PDB entry 6HW7 | X-ray diffraction, 2.70 A resolution | chains R and S of the 28 polymer chains in the assembly

== Chain R ==
Protein: Proteasome subunit alpha type-5
From: Saccharomyces cerevisiae S288C
Notes: EC 3.4.25.1
UniProtKB: P32379 (PSA5_YEAST); residues -7 to 252 here correspond to UniProt positions 1-260 (UniProt number = residue number + 8)
Amino-acid sequence (260 residues; row label = number of the first residue in the row; numbers below 1 keep their minus sign (Met-7 is residue -7)):
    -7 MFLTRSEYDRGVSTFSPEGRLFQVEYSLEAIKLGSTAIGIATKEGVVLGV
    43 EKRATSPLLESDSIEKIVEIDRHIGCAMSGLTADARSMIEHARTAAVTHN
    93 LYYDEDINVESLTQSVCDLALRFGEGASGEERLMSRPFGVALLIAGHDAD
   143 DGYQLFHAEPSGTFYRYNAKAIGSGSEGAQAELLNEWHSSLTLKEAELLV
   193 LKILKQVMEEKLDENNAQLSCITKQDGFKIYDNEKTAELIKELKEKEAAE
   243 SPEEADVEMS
Disordered / not traced: -7 to 0, 118-124, 243-252

== Chain S ==
Protein: Proteasome subunit alpha type-6
From: Saccharomyces cerevisiae S288C
Notes: EC 3.4.25.1
UniProtKB: P40302 (PSA6_YEAST); residues 0-233 here correspond to UniProt positions 1-234 (UniProt number = residue number + 1)
Amino-acid sequence (234 residues; each row starts with the number of its first residue; numbering starts at 0):
     0 MFRNNYDGDTVTFSPTGRLFQVEYALEAIKQGSVTVGLRSNTHAVLVALK
    50 RNADELSSYQKKIIKCDEHMGLSLAGLAPDARVLSNYLRQQCNYSSLVFN
   100 RKLAVERAGHLLCDKAQKNTQSYGGRPYGVGLLIIGYDKSGAHLLEFQPS
   150 GNVTELYGTAIGARSQGAKTYLERTLDTFIKIDGNPDELIKAGVEAISQS
   200 LRDESLTVDNLSIAIVGKDTPFTIYDGEAVAKYI
Disordered / not traced: 0-2
Swiss-Prot annotation at these positions:
  - modified residue: Ser13 (Phosphoserine)
  - cross-link: Lys190 (Glycyl lysine isopeptide (Lys-Gly) (interchain with G-Cter in ubiquitin))

== Chain R / chain S interface ==
Pairs across the interface - 43 pairs, chain R then chain S:
  Ser5(R) - Arg125(S)
  Thr6(R) - Gly7(S)
  Thr6(R) - Gln20(S)
  Phe7(R) - Gln20(S)  hydrogen bond (backbone-side chain)
  Phe7(R) - Tyr23(S)
  Phe7(R) - Ala24(S)  hydrophobic
  Phe7(R) - Arg125(S)
  Phe7(R) - Pro126(S)
  Phe7(R) - Gly128(S)
  Ser8(R) - Tyr23(S)
  Pro9(R) - Tyr23(S)  hydrophobic
  Pro9(R) - Glu26(S)
  Glu10(R) - Glu26(S)
  Glu10(R) - Gln30(S)
  Gly11(R) - Tyr23(S)
  Gly11(R) - Ala27(S)
  Leu13(R) - Arg125(S)
  Gln106(R) - Arg81(S)  hydrogen bond
  Asp110(R) - Arg81(S)  salt bridge
  Leu113(R) - Pro78(S)  hydrophobic
  Leu113(R) - Asp79(S)
  Leu113(R) - Arg125(S)
  Glu117(R) - Tyr122(S)
  Ser153(R) - Pro78(S)
  Gly154(R) - Pro78(S)
  Thr155(R) - Gln59(S)
  Phe156(R) - Gln59(S)
  Tyr157(R) - Arg50(S)
  Tyr157(R) - Ala52(S)
  Tyr157(R) - Ser56(S)
  Tyr157(R) - Ser57(S)
  Tyr157(R) - Gln59(S)
  Arg158(R) - Ser56(S)
  Arg158(R) - Ser57(S)  hydrogen bond (backbone-backbone)
  Tyr159(R) - Ala52(S)
  Tyr159(R) - Asp53(S)
  Tyr159(R) - Leu55(S)
  Tyr159(R) - Ser56(S)
  Asn160(R) - Leu55(S)  hydrogen bond (backbone-backbone)
  Ala161(R) - Leu55(S)
  Gln172(R) - Asp53(S)  hydrogen bond
  Gln172(R) - Leu55(S)
  Leu175(R) - Leu55(S)
Also at the interface, not in a pair above, chain R (27 interface residues in all): Arg2, Gly3, Leu176, Trp179
Also at the interface, not in a pair above, chain S (26 interface residues in all): Asp6, Asn51, Glu54, Leu76, Gly123

== Overview ==
Chain R and chain S form an interface of 27 and 26 residues respectively; the contacts include 5 hydrogen
bonds and 1 salt bridge. Polar contacts include Asp110(R)-Arg81(S), Phe7(R)-Gln20(S) and Gln106(R)-Arg81(S).
Here chain R is Proteasome subunit alpha type-5 and chain S is Proteasome subunit alpha type-6, both from
Saccharomyces cerevisiae S288C. Entry 6HW7 (Yeast 20S proteasome in complex with 29) was determined by X-ray
diffraction, deposited together with 6HTB, 6HTC, 6HTD, 6HTP, 6HTR, 6HUB and 30 further entries.
